PDB entry 3M4O | X-ray diffraction, 3.57 A resolution | chains B and C of the 13 polymer chains in the assembly

[Chain B]
Name: DNA-directed RNA polymerase II subunit RPB2
From: Saccharomyces cerevisiae
Notes: EC 2.7.7.6
UniProtKB: P08518 (RPB2_YEAST); residues 1-1224 here = UniProt positions 1-1224
Chain sequence (1224 residues; numbered 1 to 1224; the number before each row is that of its first residue):
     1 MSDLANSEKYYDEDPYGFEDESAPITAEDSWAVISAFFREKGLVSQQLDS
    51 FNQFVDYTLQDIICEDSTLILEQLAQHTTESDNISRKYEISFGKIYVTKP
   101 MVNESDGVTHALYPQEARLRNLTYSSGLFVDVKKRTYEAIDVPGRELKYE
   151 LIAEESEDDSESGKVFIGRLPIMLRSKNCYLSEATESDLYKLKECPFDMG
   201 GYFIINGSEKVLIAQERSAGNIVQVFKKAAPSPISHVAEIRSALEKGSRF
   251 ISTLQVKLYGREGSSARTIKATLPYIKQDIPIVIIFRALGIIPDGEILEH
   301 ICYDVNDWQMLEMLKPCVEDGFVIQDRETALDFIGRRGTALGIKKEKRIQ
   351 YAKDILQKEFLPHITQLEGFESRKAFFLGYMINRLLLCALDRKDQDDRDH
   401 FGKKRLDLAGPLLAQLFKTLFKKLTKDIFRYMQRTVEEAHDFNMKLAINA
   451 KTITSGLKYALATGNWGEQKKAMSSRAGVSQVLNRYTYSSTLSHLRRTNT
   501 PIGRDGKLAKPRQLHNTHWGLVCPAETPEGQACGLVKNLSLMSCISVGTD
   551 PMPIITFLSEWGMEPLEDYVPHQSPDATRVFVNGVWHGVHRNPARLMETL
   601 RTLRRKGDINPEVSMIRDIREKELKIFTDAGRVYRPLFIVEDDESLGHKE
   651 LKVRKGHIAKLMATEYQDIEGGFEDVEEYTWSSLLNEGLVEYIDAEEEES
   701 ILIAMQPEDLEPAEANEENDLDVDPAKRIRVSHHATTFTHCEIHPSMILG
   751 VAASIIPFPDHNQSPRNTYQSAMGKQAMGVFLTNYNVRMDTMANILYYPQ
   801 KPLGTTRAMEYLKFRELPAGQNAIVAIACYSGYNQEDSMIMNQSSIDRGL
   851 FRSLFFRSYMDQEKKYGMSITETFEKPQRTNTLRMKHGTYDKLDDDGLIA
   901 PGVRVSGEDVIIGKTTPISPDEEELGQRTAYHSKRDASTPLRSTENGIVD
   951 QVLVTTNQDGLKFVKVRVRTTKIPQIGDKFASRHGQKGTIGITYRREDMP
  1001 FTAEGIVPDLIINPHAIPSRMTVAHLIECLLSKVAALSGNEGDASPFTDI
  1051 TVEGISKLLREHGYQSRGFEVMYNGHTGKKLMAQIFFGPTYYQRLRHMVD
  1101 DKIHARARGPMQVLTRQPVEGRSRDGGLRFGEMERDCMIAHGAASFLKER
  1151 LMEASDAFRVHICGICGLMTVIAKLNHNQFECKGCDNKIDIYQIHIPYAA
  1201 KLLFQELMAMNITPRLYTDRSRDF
Not modelled in the structure: 1-19, 71-89, 135-163, 336-344, 438-445, 503-508, 669-677, 716-721, 920-932
Bound ions: Zn2+: C1163, C1166, C1185

[Chain C]
Name: DNA-directed RNA polymerase II subunit RPB3
From: Saccharomyces cerevisiae
UniProtKB: P16370 (RPB3_YEAST); residue numbers follow UniProt; this construct covers 1-318
Chain sequence (318 residues; row label = number of the first residue in the row):
     1 MSEEGPQVKIREASKDNVDFILSNVDLAMANSLRRVMIAEIPTLAIDSVE
    51 VETNTTVLADEFIAHRLGLIPLQSMDIEQLEYSRDCFCEDHCDKCSVVLT
   101 LQAFGESESTTNVYSKDLVIVSNLMGRNIGHPIIQDKEGNGVLICKLRKG
   151 QELKLTCVAKKGIAKEHAKWGPAAAIEFEYDPWNKLKHTDYWYEQDSAKE
   201 WPQSKNCEYEDPPNEGDPFDYKAQADTFYMNVESVGSIPVDQVVVRGIDT
   251 LQKKVASILLALTQMDQDKVNFASGDNNTASNMLGSNEDVMMTGAEQDPY
   301 SNASQMGNTGSGGYDNAW
Not modelled in the structure: 1-2, 269-318
Swiss-Prot annotation at these positions:
  - binding site (Zn(2+)): C86, C88, C92, C95
  - modified residue: S2 (N-acetylserine)
  - natural variant: A30 (A30D: In mutant RPB3-1)
  - mutagenesis: K9 (K9E: Transcript termination readthrough)
Bound ions: Zn2+: C86, C88, C92, C95

[Interface between chain B and chain C]
Residue-residue contacts - 74 pairs, chain B then chain C:
  Y797(B) - E61(C)
  Y797(B) - F62(C)
  Y798(B) - F62(C)
  Y798(B) - R66(C)  hydrogen bond
  S844(B) - A168(C)
  D847(B) - H65(C)
  D847(B) - H167(C)  hydrogen bond (backbone-side chain)
  D847(B) - A168(C)
  R848(B) - H65(C)  hydrogen bond (backbone-side chain)
  R848(B) - L69(C)
  G849(B) - H65(C)
  R852(B) - H65(C)  hydrogen bond
  R969(B) - E61(C)  salt bridge
  T970(B) - E61(C)
  T971(B) - E61(C)  hydrogen bond
  R995(B) - K165(C)
  R996(B) - R34(C)
  R996(B) - I38(C)
  R996(B) - A174(C)  hydrogen bond (side chain-backbone)
  E997(B) - R34(C)  hydrogen bond (backbone-side chain)
  E997(B) - R35(C)
  E997(B) - I38(C)
  E997(B) - A39(C)
  D998(B) - R35(C)  salt bridge
  M999(B) - R34(C)
  F1001(B) - R34(C)
  F1001(B) - F178(C)  hydrophobic
  A1003(B) - E177(C)
  A1003(B) - F178(C)  hydrogen bond (backbone-backbone)
  E1004(B) - E177(C)
  G1005(B) - I176(C)
  R1060(B) - K199(C)  hydrogen bond (side chain-backbone)
  R1060(B) - E200(C)  hydrogen bond (side chain-backbone)
  R1060(B) - P202(C)
  G1063(B) - P202(C)
  Q1065(B) - W201(C)  hydrogen bond
  R1067(B) - E194(C)  salt bridge
  F1069(B) - W192(C)
  F1069(B) - W201(C)  hydrophobic
  E1070(B) - W201(C)
  V1071(B) - T189(C)
  V1071(B) - W201(C)  hydrophobic
  Y1073(B) - F178(C)
  Y1073(B) - E179(C)
  Y1073(B) - Y180(C)  hydrophobic
  G1075(B) - N31(C)
  G1075(B) - R34(C)  hydrogen bond (backbone-side chain)
  G1075(B) - R35(C)  hydrogen bond (backbone-side chain)
  H1076(B) - N31(C)  hydrogen bond (backbone-side chain)
  T1077(B) - L27(C)
  T1077(B) - N31(C)  hydrogen bond (backbone-side chain)
  G1078(B) - L27(C)
  G1078(B) - N31(C)  hydrogen bond (backbone-side chain)
  G1078(B) - F178(C)
  G1078(B) - Y180(C)
  K1079(B) - L27(C)
  K1079(B) - Y180(C)
  K1079(B) - H188(C)
  K1080(B) - Y180(C)  hydrogen bond (backbone-side chain)
  K1080(B) - D181(C)  hydrogen bond (side chain-backbone)
  K1080(B) - N184(C)
  K1080(B) - H188(C)
  K1080(B) - T189(C)
  K1080(B) - Y191(C)
  L1081(B) - T189(C)
  M1082(B) - K187(C)
  M1082(B) - H188(C)
  M1082(B) - T189(C)
  M1082(B) - D190(C)  hydrogen bond (backbone-backbone)
  Q1084(B) - T189(C)
  Q1084(B) - D190(C)
  Q1084(B) - Y191(C)
  Q1084(B) - W192(C)
  Q1084(B) - W201(C)
Also at the interface, not in a pair above, chain B (39 interface residues in all): L854, Y1064, A1083
Also at the interface, not in a pair above, chain C (37 interface residues in all): A59, D60, A164, A173

[Overview]
The interface between chain B and chain C involves 39 residues on one side and 37 on the other, with 19
hydrogen bonds and 3 salt bridges. Polar pairs include R969(B)-E61(C), D998(B)-R35(C) and R1067(B)-E194(C).
Here chain B is DNA-directed RNA polymerase II subunit RPB2 and chain C is DNA-directed RNA polymerase II
subunit RPB3, both from Saccharomyces cerevisiae. Entry 3M4O (RNA polymerase II elongation complex B) was
determined by X-ray diffraction together with 3M3Y from the same study.
